5I5C - chains A and C of the 3 polymer chains in the assembly; structure by X-ray diffraction, 1.30 A resolution.

[Chain A (and C)]
Name: Kappa-stichotoxin-She3a
Notes: chain C of this document is another copy of the same molecule, construct and numbering; everything in this record applies to it too
UniProtKB: P29187 (K1A_STIHL); numbering as in UniProt (aligned over 1-35)
Sequence (35 residues; numbered 1 to 35; the number before each row is that of its first residue):
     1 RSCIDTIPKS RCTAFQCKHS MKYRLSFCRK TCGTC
Modified / non-standard residues: Thr31 (allo-threonine; ALO)
Disulfide bonds: Cys3-Cys35, Cys12-Cys28, Cys17-Cys32

[Chain A / chain C interface]
Pairs across the interface (21; chain A residue first):
  Arg1(A) - Thr13(C)
  Met21(A) - Ala14(C)  hydrophobic
  Met21(A) - Cys17(C)  hydrophobic
  Met21(A) - Lys18(C)
  Met21(A) - Cys32(C)
  Lys22(A) - Ala14(C)
  Lys22(A) - Lys18(C)
  Arg24(A) - Thr31(C)  hydrogen bond (side chain-backbone)
  Arg24(A) - Cys32(C)
  Arg24(A) - Gly33(C)
  Leu25(A) - Thr13(C)
  Leu25(A) - Ala14(C)
  Leu25(A) - Cys17(C)  hydrophobic
  Leu25(A) - Thr31(C)
  Ser26(A) - Ala14(C)
  Arg29(A) - Lys9(C)
  Arg29(A) - Ser10(C)  hydrogen bond (side chain-backbone)
  Arg29(A) - Cys12(C)  hydrogen bond (side chain-backbone)
  Gly33(A) - Lys9(C)  hydrogen bond (backbone-side chain)
  Thr34(A) - Lys9(C)
  Thr34(A) - Ser10(C)
Also at the interface, not in a pair above, chain A (10 interface residues in all): Cys35
Also at the interface, not in a pair above, chain C (12 interface residues in all): Arg11, Lys30

[In short]
10 residues of chain A and 12 residues of chain C are in contact; the contacts include 4 hydrogen bonds. Polar
pairs include Arg24(A)-Thr31(C), Arg29(A)-Ser10(C) and Arg29(A)-Cys12(C).
Chain A and chain C are both Kappa-stichotoxin-She3a; the structure, X-ray crystal structure of
allo-Thr31-ShK, was determined by X-ray diffraction (same publication as 5I5A and 5I5B).
